Entry 7SCC (electron microscopy, 2.60 A resolution); this record covers chains AL and AQ of the 36 polymer chains in the assembly.

== Chain AL ==
Molecule: Allophycocyanin alpha chain
Source organism: Synechocystis sp. PCC 6803 substr. Kazusa
UniProtKB: Q01951 (PHAA_SYNY3); residues 1-161 here = UniProt positions 1-161
Chain sequence (161 residues; row label = number of the first residue in the row):
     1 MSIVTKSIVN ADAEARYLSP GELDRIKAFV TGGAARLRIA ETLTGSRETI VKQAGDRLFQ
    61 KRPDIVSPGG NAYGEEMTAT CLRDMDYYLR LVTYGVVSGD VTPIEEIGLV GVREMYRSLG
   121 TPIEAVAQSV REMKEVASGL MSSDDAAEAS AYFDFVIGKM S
Unresolved in the structure: 1
Covalent attachments: phycocyanobilin (CYC) linked to C81
Residues lining bound ligands: phycocyanobilin (CYC): L58, F59, I65, N71, A72, M77, T80, R83, D84, M85, Y87, Y88, I107, G108, M115, Y116, L119, T121, P122, A125, V126
Swiss-Prot annotation at these positions:
  - binding site ((2R,3E)-phycocyanobilin): C81
  - modified residue: N71 (N4-methylasparagine)

== Chain AQ ==
Molecule: Phycobiliprotein ApcE
Source organism: Synechocystis sp. PCC 6803 substr. Kazusa
Notes: EC 4.-.-.-
UniProtKB: Q55544 (APCE_SYNY3); residue numbers follow UniProt; this construct covers 1-896
Chain sequence (896 residues; each row starts with the number of its first residue):
     1 MSVKASGGSS LARPQLYQTV PVSAISQAEQ QDRFLEGSEL NELTAYFQSG ALRLEIAETL
    61 TQNADLIVSR AANRIFTGGS PLSYLEKPVE RQPALVGASS DSRNGSVTYA ESNGSGGLFG
   121 GLRSVFSSTG PIPPGFRPIN IARYGPSNMQ KSLRDMSWFL RYTTYAIVAG DPNIIVVNTR
   181 GLKEVIENAC SIDATIVAIQ EMRAASADYF RNNAQAKEIV LQYFDILLSE FKAPTPANKV
   241 RQGPSNDIQG LELPQSYFNA AAKRQKYAMK PGLSALEKNA VIKAAYRQIF ERDITKAYSQ
   301 SISYLESQVR NGDISMKEFV RRLAKSPLYR KQFFEPFINS RALELAFRHI LGRGPSSREE
   361 VQKYFSIVSS GGLPALVDAL VDSQEYADYF GEETVPYLRG LGVEAQECRN WGMQQDLFSY
   421 SAPFRKVPQF ITTFAQYDRP LPDQHVYGSG NDPLEIQFGA IFPKETRNPS KRPAPFNKDT
   481 KRILIHRGPA VNNQVGNPSA VGEFPGSLGA KVFRLNGGLP GAKVGKNTGT SVKFGESSTQ
   541 ALIRAAYRQV FGRDLYEGQR LSVAEIQLEN GDISVREFIK RLAKSELFLK LYWAPHYVCK
   601 AIEYMHRRLL GRPTYGRQEM NQYFDIASKQ GFYAVVEAMI DSKEYSDAFG EDTVPYERYL
   661 TPGGLQMRSA RVGSLREDIG QRVDKEVTPR FVELGQVSAI RTEPEIAYRS NQGVTRQRQQ
   721 TKVFKLVSTY DKVAVKNAIR AAYRQVFERD LEPYIINSEF TALESKLSNN EINVKEFIEG
   781 LGTSELYMKE FYAPYPNTKV IEMGTKHFLG RAPLNQKEIQ QYNQILASQG LKAFIGAMVN
   841 GMEYLQTFGE DTVPYRRFPT LPAANFPNTE RLYNKLTKQD KELVVPSFTP VVKVGG
Unresolved in the structure: 1-686, 896
Residues lining bound ligands:
  - phycocyanobilin (CYC), molecule 1: G713, V714, R718, P859, T860, L861, P862, A863, F866
  - phycocyanobilin (CYC), molecule 2: R749, Y754, L876, T877, K878
  - phycocyanobilin (CYC), molecule 3: A762, S765, K766, S768, N769
  - phycocyanobilin (CYC), molecule 4: P796, N797, T798, Q816, I819, Q820, N823
Swiss-Prot annotation at these positions:
  - binding site ((2R,3E)-phycocyanobilin): C190

== How chain AL and chain AQ interact ==
Residue-residue contacts (25):
  T5(AL) with Q720(AQ)
  V9(AL) with Q720(AQ); T721(AQ)
  N10(AL) with K722(AQ)
  A13(AL) with K722(AQ); F724(AQ); R744(AQ), hydrogen bond (backbone-side chain)
  E14(AL) with K722(AQ), salt bridge; N737(AQ), hydrogen bond; R744(AQ), hydrogen bond (backbone-side chain)
  A15(AL) with R744(AQ)
  V51(AL) with F691(AQ), hydrophobic
  K52(AL) with F691(AQ)
  E76(AL) with R690(AQ), salt bridge; L694(AQ)
  A79(AL) with R690(AQ); F691(AQ); L694(AQ), hydrophobic
  T80(AL) with L694(AQ)
  L82(AL) with F691(AQ), hydrophobic
  R83(AL) with F691(AQ); L694(AQ); G695(AQ)
  Y87(AL) with G695(AQ)
  E106(AL) with Q719(AQ)
Other interface residues (no listed pair), chain AL (17 interface residues in all): E48, D86
Other interface residues (no listed pair), chain AQ (14 interface residues in all): P689, V692, D750

== Overview ==
17 residues of chain AL face 14 of chain AQ across their interface; the contacts include 3 hydrogen bonds and
2 salt bridges. Among the polar pairs are E14(AL)-K722(AQ), E76(AL)-R690(AQ) and A13(AL)-R744(AQ). Chain AQ
binds 4 copies of phycocyanobilin. Phycocyanobilin is covalently linked to C81(AL).
Chain AL is Allophycocyanin alpha chain and chain AQ is Phycobiliprotein ApcE, both from Synechocystis sp. PCC
6803 substr. Kazusa; the structure, T-cylinder of Synechocystis PCC 6803 Phycobilisome, complex with OCP -
local refinement, was determined by electron microscopy, deposited together with 7SC7, 7SC9 and 7SCB.
